Entry 1WHS (X-ray diffraction, 2.00 A resolution); this record covers chains A and B.

[Chain A]
Protein: Serine carboxypeptidase II
From: Triticum aestivum
Notes: EC 3.4.16.1
UniProtKB: P08819 (CBP2_WHEAT); the construct lacks a stretch of the UniProt sequence and is renumbered around it, so the offset changes along the chain: -4 to 11 = UniProt 6-21; 14-23 = UniProt 22-31; 24-58 = UniProt 33-67; 59-76 = UniProt 69-86; 3 more segments
Amino-acid sequence (255 residues; numbered -4 to 248 plus 6 insertion-coded residues; 4 numbers in that range are skipped by the numbering (no residue carries them; nothing is unmodelled there); the number before each row is that of its first residue; a row labelled like 112A-112C holds insertion residues (112A, then the next letters in order); numbers below 1 keep their minus sign (His-4 is residue -4)):
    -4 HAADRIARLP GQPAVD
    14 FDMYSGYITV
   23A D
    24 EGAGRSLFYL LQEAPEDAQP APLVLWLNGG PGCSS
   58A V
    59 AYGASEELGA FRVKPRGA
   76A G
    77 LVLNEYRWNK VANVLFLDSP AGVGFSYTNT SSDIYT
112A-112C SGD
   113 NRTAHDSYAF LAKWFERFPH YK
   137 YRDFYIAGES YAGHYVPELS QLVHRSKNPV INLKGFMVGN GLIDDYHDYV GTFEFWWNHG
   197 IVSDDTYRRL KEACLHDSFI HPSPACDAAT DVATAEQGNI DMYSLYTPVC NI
Disulfides: Cys210-Cys222
Ligand contacts: N-acetylglucosamine (NAG; 2-acetamido-2-deoxy-beta-D-glucopyranose): Asn113, Arg114, His117
Swiss-Prot annotation at these positions:
  - active site: Ser146
  - binding site (substrate): Asn51 to Gly53, Glu145 to Tyr147
  - glycosylation (N-linked (GlcNAc...) asparagine): Asn105, Asn113, Asn247

[Chain B]
Protein: Serine carboxypeptidase II
From: Triticum aestivum
Notes: EC 3.4.16.1
UniProtKB: P08819 (CBP2_WHEAT); the construct lacks a stretch of the UniProt sequence and is renumbered around it, so the offset changes along the chain: 264-268 = UniProt 266-270; 271-303 = UniProt 271-303; 304-308 = UniProt 306-310; 309-324 = UniProt 314-329; 3 more segments
Amino-acid sequence (153 residues; each row starts with the number of its first residue; note: 13 numbers in that range are skipped by the numbering (no residue carries them; nothing is unmodelled there); a row labelled like 303A-303B holds insertion residues (303A, then the next letters in order)):
   264 SYDPC
   271 TERYSTAYYN RRDVQMALHA NVTGAMNYTW ATC
303A-303B SD
   304 TINTH
308A-308C WHD
   309 APRSMLPIYR ELIAAG
   328 LRIWVFSGDT DAVVPLTATR YSIGAL
   362 GLPTTTSWYP WYDD
  375A Q
   376 EVGGWSQVYK GLTLVSVRGA GHEVPLHRPR QALVLFQYFL QGKPMPGQ

[How chain A and chain B interact]
Residue-residue contacts - 209 pairs, chain A then chain B:
  Ala-2(A) with His289(B)
  Asp-1(A) with His289(B), hydrogen bond (backbone-side chain)
  Arg0(A) with His289(B), hydrogen bond (backbone-side chain)
  Ile1(A) with Ala287(B)
  Arg3(A) with Ala287(B)
  Leu4(A) with Tyr278(B); Leu288(B), hydrophobic
  Pro5(A) with Tyr278(B), hydrogen bond (backbone-side chain); Arg281(B); Asp283(B); Val284(B), hydrophobic; Ala287(B)
  Ser18(A) with Leu288(B), hydrogen bond (side chain-backbone); His289(B), hydrogen bond (backbone-side chain)
  Tyr20(A) with His289(B); Ala290(B); Asn291(B), hydrogen bond (side chain-backbone); Met296(B)
  Phe31(A) with Leu288(B); Ala290(B), hydrophobic
  Val47(A) with Phe411(B), hydrophobic
  Gly53(A) with Asn306(B)
  Pro54(A) with Asn306(B), hydrogen bond (backbone-side chain); Trp308A(B), hydrophobic
  Gly55(A) with Cys303(B); Ser303A(B), hydrogen bond (backbone-backbone); Ile305(B)
  Cys56(A) with Thr302(B); Cys303(B), disulfide
  Ser57(A) with Thr302(B), hydrogen bond (backbone-backbone)
  Val58A(A) with Tyr279(B)
  Ala59(A) with Trp300(B), hydrophobic; Thr302(B)
  Tyr60(A) with Glu272(B), hydrogen bond; Thr302(B), hydrogen bond; Cys303(B); Glu398(B)
  Ser63(A) with Tyr279(B), hydrogen bond
  Glu64(A) with Thr271(B), hydrogen bond; Glu272(B); Glu398(B); Leu401(B)
  Glu65(A) with Glu398(B); Pro400(B)
  Leu66(A) with Pro400(B)
  Arg70(A) with Pro400(B), hydrogen bond (side chain-backbone)
  Val71(A) with Tyr274(B); Tyr278(B), hydrophobic
  Lys72(A) with Tyr274(B)
  Pro73(A) with Tyr274(B), hydrophobic
  Arg74(A) with Tyr274(B); Ala277(B)
  Gly75(A) with Tyr274(B); Ala277(B); Tyr278(B); Arg281(B)
  Ala76(A) with Arg281(B), hydrogen bond (backbone-side chain)
  Leu77(A) with Tyr278(B)
  Tyr82(A) with Pro404(B); Arg405(B); Leu408(B)
  Trp84(A) with Pro400(B), hydrophobic; Ala407(B); Leu408(B); Phe411(B)
  Val87(A) with Phe411(B), hydrophobic; Gln412(B); Leu415(B), hydrophobic
  Ala88(A) with Phe411(B), hydrophobic; Leu415(B), hydrophobic
  Ala97(A) with Ile305(B)
  Gly98(A) with Ser303A(B); Ile305(B)
  Val99(A) with Ile305(B), hydrophobic
  Gly100(A) with Trp300(B)
  Phe101(A) with Tyr279(B); Leu288(B), hydrophobic; Ala290(B), hydrophobic; Met296(B), hydrophobic; Trp300(B)
  Tyr103(A) with Tyr298(B)
  Ile110(A) with Thr304(B); Ile305(B); His308(B)
  Tyr111(A) with Thr304(B); His308(B); His308B(B), hydrogen bond (backbone-side chain)
  Thr112(A) with His308B(B)
  Ser112A(A) with Ile305(B); His308(B); Trp308A(B); His308B(B), hydrogen bond (backbone-backbone)
  Gly112B(A) with Trp308A(B); Asp308C(B)
  Asp112C(A) with Trp308A(B), hydrogen bond; Asp308C(B), hydrogen bond (backbone-backbone); Ala309(B); Pro310(B)
  Asn113(A) with Asp308C(B), hydrogen bond (backbone-side chain)
  Thr115(A) with Trp308A(B)
  Tyr141(A) with Arg329(B), hydrogen bond; Phe414(B), hydrophobic; Leu415(B), hydrophobic
  Glu145(A) with Glu398(B)
  Ser146(A) with His397(B), hydrogen bond
  Tyr147(A) with Trp308A(B); Ala309(B)
  Gly149(A) with Met313(B)
  His150(A) with Pro310(B); Met313(B)
  Tyr151(A) with Trp308A(B), hydrophobic
  Pro153(A) with Ile316(B)
  Glu154(A) with Pro310(B); Met313(B)
  Ser156(A) with Leu320(B)
  Gln157(A) with Ile316(B); Glu319(B), hydrogen bond
  His160(A) with Glu319(B), salt bridge; Leu320(B); Ala323(B)
  Arg161(A) with Glu319(B), salt bridge
  Leu169(A) with Leu328(B), hydrophobic
  Lys170(A) with Leu328(B); Arg329(B), hydrogen bond (backbone-backbone)
  Gly171(A) with Arg329(B)
  Phe172(A) with Tyr317(B), hydrophobic; Leu320(B), hydrophobic; Arg329(B), hydrogen bond (backbone-backbone); Ile330(B); Trp331(B), hydrogen bond (backbone-backbone); Phe414(B)
  Met173(A) with Trp331(B); Phe333(B), hydrophobic; Leu410(B), hydrophobic; Phe414(B), hydrophobic
  Val174(A) with Tyr317(B); Trp331(B), hydrogen bond (backbone-backbone); Val332(B); Phe333(B), hydrogen bond (backbone-backbone)
  Gly175(A) with Phe333(B)
  Asn176(A) with Phe333(B), hydrogen bond (backbone-backbone); Ser334(B); Gly335(B), hydrogen bond (side chain-backbone); Asp338(B), hydrogen bond; Val341(B), hydrogen bond (side chain-backbone); His397(B); Val399(B)
  Gly177(A) with Val341(B)
  Leu178(A) with Val341(B), hydrophobic
  Ile179(A) with Ser312(B); Met313(B), hydrogen bond (backbone-backbone); Leu314(B), hydrophobic; Ser349(B); Ile350(B), hydrophobic
  Asp180(A) with Arg311(B); Ser312(B), hydrogen bond; Leu314(B); Ser349(B)
  Asp181(A) with Pro310(B); Arg311(B), hydrogen bond (backbone-backbone)
  His183(A) with Tyr348(B); Ser349(B); Ala352(B)
  Asp184(A) with Ala345(B); Ser349(B), hydrogen bond
  Val186(A) with Tyr348(B), hydrophobic
  Gly187(A) with Thr344(B); Ala345(B); Tyr348(B)
  Thr188(A) with Pro342(B); Ala345(B)
  Glu190(A) with Tyr348(B), hydrogen bond
  Phe191(A) with Asp336(B); Asp338(B); Pro342(B), hydrophobic; Thr344(B)
  Trp192(A) with Ala339(B), hydrogen bond (side chain-backbone)
  His212(A) with Arg311(B), hydrogen bond (backbone-side chain)
  Asp213(A) with Arg311(B)
  Ser214(A) with Arg311(B)
  Ile216(A) with Trp308A(B); Ala309(B), hydrophobic
  His217(A) with Trp308A(B), hydrogen bond (side chain-backbone); His308B(B)
  Asp237(A) with Tyr265(B)
  Met238(A) with Asp338(B); Ala339(B), hydrogen bond (backbone-backbone); Val340(B), hydrogen bond (backbone-backbone)
  Tyr239(A) with Asp338(B); Val340(B), hydrophobic; Gly396(B); His397(B), hydrogen bond (backbone-backbone)
  Ser240(A) with Thr337(B); Gly396(B); His402(B)
  Leu241(A) with Thr337(B), hydrogen bond (backbone-backbone); Ala339(B), hydrophobic
  Tyr242(A) with Thr337(B)
  Thr243(A) with Tyr265(B); His402(B)
  Pro244(A) with Tyr265(B); Pro267(B)
  Val245(A) with Pro267(B)
  Cys246(A) with Pro267(B); Cys268(B), disulfide; Arg273(B)
  Asn247(A) with Cys268(B)
  Ile248(A) with Cys268(B), hydrophobic; Arg273(B)
Interface residues without a listed pair, chain A (110 interface residues in all): Gly19, Pro45, Gly76A, Arg83, Lys86, Pro96, Ser102, His195, Ile197, Phe215
Interface residues without a listed pair, chain B (84 interface residues in all): Ser275, Gln285, Ala301, Leu343, Thr346
Cross-chain cystine bridges: Cys56(A)-Cys303(B), Cys246(A)-Cys268(B)

[In short]
Chain A and chain B form an interface of 110 and 84 residues respectively, with 2 disulfide bonds, 44 hydrogen
bonds and 2 salt bridges. Among the polar pairs are His160(A)-Glu319(B), Arg161(A)-Glu319(B) and
Asp-1(A)-His289(B). Ligands of chain A: N-acetylglucosamine.
Chain A is Serine carboxypeptidase II and chain B is Serine carboxypeptidase II, both from Triticum aestivum;
the structure, Structure of the complex of L-benzylsuccinate with wheat serine carboxypeptidase II at 2.0
angstroms resolution, was determined by X-ray diffraction, deposited together with 1WHT.
